2DU3 - chains D and A of the 3 polymer chains in the assembly; structure by X-ray diffraction, 2.60 A resolution.

== Chain D ==
Molecule: tRNA
Sequence (71 nucleotides; numbered 901 to 971; the number before each row is that of its first residue):
   901 GCCAGGGUGGCAGAGGGGCUUUGCGGCGGACUGCAGAUCCGCUUUACCCC
   951 GGUUCGAAUCCGGGCCCUGGC

== Chain A ==
Protein: O-phosphoseryl-tRNA synthetase
From: Archaeoglobus fulgidus
Notes: EC 6.1.1.-
UniProtKB: O30126 (O30126_ARCFU); residue numbers follow UniProt; this construct covers 1-534
Amino-acid sequence (534 residues; row label = number of the first residue in the row):
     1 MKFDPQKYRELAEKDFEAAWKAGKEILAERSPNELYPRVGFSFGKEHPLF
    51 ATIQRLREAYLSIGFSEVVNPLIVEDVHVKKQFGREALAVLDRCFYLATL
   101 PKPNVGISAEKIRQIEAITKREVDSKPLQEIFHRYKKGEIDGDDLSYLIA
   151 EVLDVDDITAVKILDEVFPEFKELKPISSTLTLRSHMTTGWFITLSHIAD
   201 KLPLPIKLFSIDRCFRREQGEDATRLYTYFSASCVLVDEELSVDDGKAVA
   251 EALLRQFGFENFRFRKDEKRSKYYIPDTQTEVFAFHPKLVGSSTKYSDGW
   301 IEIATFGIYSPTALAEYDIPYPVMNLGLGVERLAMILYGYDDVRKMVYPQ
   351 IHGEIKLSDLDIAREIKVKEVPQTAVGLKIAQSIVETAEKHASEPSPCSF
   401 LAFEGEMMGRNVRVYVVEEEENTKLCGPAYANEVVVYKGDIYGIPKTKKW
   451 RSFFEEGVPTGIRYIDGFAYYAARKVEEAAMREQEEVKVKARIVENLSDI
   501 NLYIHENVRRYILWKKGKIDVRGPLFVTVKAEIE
Small-molecule neighbours: phosphoserine (SEP): His186, Met187, Thr188, Trp191, Ser231, Ser233, Tyr273, Tyr274, Thr305, Asn325, Leu326, Gly327
Curated features (UniProtKB/Swiss-Prot):
  - binding site (substrate): His186 to Thr188, Ser231 to Ser233, Tyr273, Tyr274, Asn325
  - mutagenesis: Glu418 (E418N: Shows reduced phosphoserine ligation activity. Shows appreciable ligation activity with both suppressor tRNA(Opal) and tRNA(Amber), and reduces ligation activity with tRNA(Cys) ...), Glu420 (E420N: Shows reduced phosphoserine ligation activity. Shows appreciable ligation activity with both suppressor tRNA(Opal) and tRNA(Amber), and reduces ligation activity with tRNA(Cys) ...), Thr423 (T423V: Shows higher activity than the E418N/E420N mutant with both suppressor tRNA(Opal) and tRNA(Amber), and the activity with tRNA(Opal) and tRNA(Amber) is almost 30% of that of the wild-type SepRS ...)

== Chain D / chain A interface ==
Pairs across the interface - 24 pairs, chain D then chain A:
  G933(D) - Glu420(A)  base contact
  G933(D) - Arg492(A)  base contact
  G933(D) - Ile493(A)  base contact
  G933(D) - Phe526(A)  base contact
  C934(D) - Glu418(A)  base contact
  C934(D) - Glu420(A)  hydrogen bond to the base
  C934(D) - Thr423(A)  hydrogen bond to the base
  C934(D) - Gly427(A)  base contact
  C934(D) - Pro428(A)  sugar contact
  C934(D) - Pro524(A)  sugar contact
  C934(D) - Phe526(A)  stacking on the base
  A935(D) - Pro428(A)  phosphate contact
  A935(D) - Ala429(A)  base contact
  A935(D) - Asn432(A)  hydrogen bond to the base
  A935(D) - Arg522(A)  base contact
  A935(D) - Gly523(A)  base contact
  A935(D) - Pro524(A)  base contact
  G936(D) - Gly443(A)  hydrogen bond to the base
  G936(D) - Ile444(A)  base contact
  G936(D) - Trp450(A)  base contact
  G936(D) - Asp520(A)  hydrogen bond to the base
  G936(D) - Arg522(A)  hydrogen bond to the sugar
  A937(D) - Glu495(A)  hydrogen bond to the base
  A937(D) - Arg522(A)  salt bridge to the phosphate
Also at the interface, not in a pair above, chain D (8 interface residues in all): C911, C931, C966
Also at the interface, not in a pair above, chain A (23 interface residues in all): Glu221, Cys426, Pro445, Lys516, Val521

== In short ==
The interface between chain D and chain A involves 8 residues on one side and 23 on the other, with 7 hydrogen
bonds, 1 salt bridge and 1 aromatic stacking contact. Polar pairs include C934(D)-Glu420(A), C934(D)-Thr423(A)
and A935(D)-Asn432(A). Bound to chain A: phosphoserine.
Chain D is tRNA and chain A is O-phosphoseryl-tRNA synthetase (Archaeoglobus fulgidus); the structure, Crystal
structure of Archaeoglobus fulgidus O-phosphoseryl-tRNA synthetase complexed with tRNACys and O-phosphoserine,
was determined by X-ray diffraction, deposited together with 2DU5, 2DU6 and 2DU7.
